Entry 6FUW (electron microscopy, 3.07 A resolution); this record covers chains B and C of the 4 polymer chains in the assembly.

[Chain B]
Protein: pre-mRNA 3' end processing protein WDR33
Organism: Homo sapiens
UniProtKB: Q9C0J8 (WDR33_HUMAN); residues 1-410 here = UniProt positions 1-410
Amino-acid sequence (413 residues; each row starts with the number of its first residue; numbers below 1 keep their minus sign (Ser-2 is residue -2)):
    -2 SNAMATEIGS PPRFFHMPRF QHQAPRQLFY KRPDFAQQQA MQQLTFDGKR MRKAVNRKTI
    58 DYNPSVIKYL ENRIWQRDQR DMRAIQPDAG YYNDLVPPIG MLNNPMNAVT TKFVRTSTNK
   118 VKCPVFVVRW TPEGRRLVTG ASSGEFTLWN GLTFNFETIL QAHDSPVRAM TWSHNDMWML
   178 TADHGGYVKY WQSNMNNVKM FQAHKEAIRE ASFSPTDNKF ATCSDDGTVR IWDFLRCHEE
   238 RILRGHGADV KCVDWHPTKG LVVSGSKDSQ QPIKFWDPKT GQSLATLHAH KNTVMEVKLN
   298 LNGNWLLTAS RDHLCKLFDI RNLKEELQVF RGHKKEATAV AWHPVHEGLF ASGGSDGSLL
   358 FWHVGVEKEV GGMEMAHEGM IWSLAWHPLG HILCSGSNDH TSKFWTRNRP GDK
Unresolved in the structure: -2 to 40
Sequence notes: expression tag (-2 to 0)
Swiss-Prot annotation at these positions:
  - modified residue: Ala2 (N-acetylalanine), Ser7 (Phosphoserine), Lys46 (N6-acetyllysine)
From the paper describing this entry:
  - binding site for the 10-nt RNA strand: Phe43, Lys46, Arg47, Arg49, Arg54, Phe153

[Chain C]
Protein: Cleavage and polyadenylation specificity factor subunit 4
Organism: Homo sapiens
UniProtKB: O95639 (CPSF4_HUMAN), isoform O95639-3; numbering as in UniProt (aligned over 1-178)
Amino-acid sequence (178 residues; numbered 1 to 178; the number before each row is that of its first residue):
     1 MQEIIASVDH IKFDLEIAVE QQLGAQPLPF PGMDKSGAAV CEFFLKAACG KGGMCPFRHI
    61 SGEKTVVCKH WLRGLCKKGD QCEFLHEYDM TKMPECYFYS KFGECSNKEC PFLHIDPESK
   121 IKDCPWYDRG FCKHGPLCRH RHTRRVICVN YLVGFCPEGP SCKFMHPRFE LPMGTTEQ
Unresolved in the structure: 34, 116-178
Bound ions: Zn2+ site 1: Cys41, Cys49, Cys55, His59; Zn2+ site 2: Cys68, Cys76, Cys82, His86; Zn2+ site 3: Cys96, Cys105, Cys110, His114
Swiss-Prot annotation at these positions:
  - zinc finger: Lys35 to Ser61 (C3H1-type 1), Gly62 to Asp89 (C3H1-type 2), Met90 to Pro117 (C3H1-type 3), Glu118 to His142 (C3H1-type 4), Thr143 to Phe169 (C3H1-type 5)
From the paper describing this entry:
  - binding site for the 10-nt RNA strand: Val67, Lys69, His70, Lys77, Phe84, Glu95, Tyr97, Phe98, Ser106, Asn107, Phe112

[Interface between chain B and chain C]
Pairs across the interface (25):
  Gly45(B) - Phe98(C)
  Lys46(B) - Tyr97(C)
  Met48(B) - Phe98(C)
  Met48(B) - Phe102(C)  hydrophobic
  Lys50(B) - Ser106(C)
  Ala51(B) - Ser106(C)  hydrogen bond (backbone-side chain)
  Arg132(B) - Arg73(C)  hydrogen bond (side chain-backbone)
  Arg133(B) - Arg73(C)
  Arg133(B) - Leu75(C)
  Glu154(B) - Arg73(C)
  Thr155(B) - Arg73(C)
  Leu157(B) - Lys77(C)
  Trp175(B) - Phe30(C)  hydrophobic
  Trp175(B) - Met33(C)  hydrophobic
  Tyr187(B) - Phe30(C)  hydrophobic
  Gln189(B) - Met33(C)
  Asn191(B) - Gly74(C)
  Asn191(B) - Leu75(C)
  Asn191(B) - Cys76(C)  hydrogen bond (side chain-backbone)
  Asn191(B) - Lys77(C)
  Met192(B) - Lys77(C)
  Asn193(B) - Gly32(C)
  Asn193(B) - Lys77(C)
  Lys196(B) - Phe30(C)
  Leu232(B) - Phe30(C)
Interface residues without a listed pair, chain B (23 interface residues in all): Arg47, Arg49, Leu145, Val195, Phe231
Interface residues without a listed pair, chain C (13 interface residues in all): Pro29

[In short]
23 residues of chain B and 13 residues of chain C are in contact, with 3 hydrogen bonds. Polar contacts
include Ala51(B)-Ser106(C), Arg132(B)-Arg73(C) and Asn191(B)-Cys76(C). The Zn2+ site 1 is built by Cys41(C),
Cys49(C), Cys55(C) and His59(C). From the paper: a binding site for the 10-nt RNA strand at Phe43(B), Lys46(B)
and Val67(C) among others.
Chain B is pre-mRNA 3' end processing protein WDR33 and chain C is Cleavage and polyadenylation specificity
factor subunit 4, both from Homo sapiens; the structure, Cryo-EM structure of the human CPSF160-WDR33-CPSF30
complex bound to the PAS AAUAAA motif at 3.1 Angstrom ..., was determined by electron microscopy.
